Entry 8E4C (electron microscopy, 4.00 A resolution); this record covers chains A and C of the 4 polymer chains in the assembly.

[Chain A]
Name: Isoform 2 of Immunoglobulin heavy constant mu
Organism: Mus musculus
UniProt: P01872 (IGHM_MOUSE), isoform P01872-2; residues 106-476 here correspond to UniProt positions 105-475 (UniProt number = residue number - 1)
Chain sequence (417 residues; numbered 60 to 476; the number before each row is that of its first residue):
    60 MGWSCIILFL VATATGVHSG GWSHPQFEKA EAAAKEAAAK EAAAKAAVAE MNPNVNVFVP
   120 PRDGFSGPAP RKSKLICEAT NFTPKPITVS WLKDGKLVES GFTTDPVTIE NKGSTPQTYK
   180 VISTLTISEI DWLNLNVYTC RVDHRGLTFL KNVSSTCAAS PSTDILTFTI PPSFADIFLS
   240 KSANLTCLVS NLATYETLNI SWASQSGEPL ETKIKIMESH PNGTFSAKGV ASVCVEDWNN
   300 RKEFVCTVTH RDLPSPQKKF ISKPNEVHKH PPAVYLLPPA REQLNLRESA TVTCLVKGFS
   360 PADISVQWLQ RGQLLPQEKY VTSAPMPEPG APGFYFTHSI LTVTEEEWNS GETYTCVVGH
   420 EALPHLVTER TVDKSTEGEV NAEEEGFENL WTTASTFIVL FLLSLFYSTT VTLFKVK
Not modelled in the structure: 60-223
Disulfides: Cys246-Cys305, Cys353-Cys415
Construct notes: expression tag (60-88); linker (89-105)
From the paper describing this entry:
  - self-association interface (contacts with another copy of this molecule); pairs are residue here / residue on that copy: Arg340-Glu438, Glu436-Arg340 (salt bridge), Ser463-Ser463 (hydrogen bond), Ser467-Ser467 (hydrogen bond)

[Chain C]
Name: B-cell antigen receptor complex-associated protein alpha chain, Yellow fluorescent protein
Organism: Mus musculus
UniProt: chimeric construct of P11911, P21578: residues 1-169 from P11911 (CD79A_MOUSE) positions 1-169 (same numbers); residues 177-370 from P21578 positions 1-194 (UniProt number = residue number - 176)
Chain sequence (378 residues; row label = number of the first residue in the row; numbers below 1 keep their minus sign (Asp-7 is residue -7)):
    -7 DYKDDDDKMP GGLEALRALP LLLFLSYACL GPGCQALRVE GGPPSLTVNL GEEARLTCEN
    53 NGRNPNITWW FSLQSNITWP PVPLGPGQGT TGQLFFPEVN KNHRGLYWCQ VIENNILKRS
   113 CGTYLRVRNP VPRPFLDMGE GTKNRIITAE GIILLFCAVV PGTLLLFRKR WQNEKFGRSI
   173 ATRSMFKGIV EGIGIIEKID IYTDLDKYAI RFPENMLNGI KKESSIMFNG CFLTVTSVNS
   233 NIVWFDIFEK EARKLDTFRE YKVGDRVNLG TFPKFGAASG GHILSARISC VASIIEIIEN
   293 EDYQQMWIQI PENFTEFLID KDYIAVDGIS LTIDTIKNNQ FFISLPLKIA QNTNMKWRKK
   353 GDKVNVELSN KINANQCW
Not modelled in the structure: -7 to 27, 170-370
Disulfides: Cys50-Cys101
Covalent attachments: N-acetylglucosamine (NAG) linked to Asn58, Asn68
Construct notes: expression tag (-7 to 0); linker (170-176)
Swiss-Prot annotation at these positions:
  - glycosylation (N-linked (GlcNAc...) asparagine): Asn58, Asn68
  - binding site (FMN): Lys355 to Glu359
From the paper describing this entry:
  - post-translational modification sites: Asn68

[Interface between chain A and chain C]
Contacting residue pairs - 50 pairs, chain A then chain C:
  Ala234(A) - Trp71(C)
  Phe237(A) - Trp71(C)  hydrophobic
  Phe237(A) - Val74(C)  hydrophobic
  Leu238(A) - Trp71(C)
  Pro331(A) - Asn94(C)
  Ser364(A) - Trp71(C)
  Gln366(A) - Thr70(C)  hydrogen bond
  Gly371(A) - Ser67(C)
  Gly371(A) - Asn68(C)
  Leu373(A) - Asn68(C)
  Leu373(A) - Thr70(C)
  Val416(A) - Ile69(C)  hydrophobic
  Leu422(A) - Asn94(C)
  Pro423(A) - His95(C)
  His424(A) - Phe63(C)
  His424(A) - Val74(C)
  His424(A) - His95(C)
  His424(A) - Tyr99(C)  hydrogen bond
  Val426(A) - Leu65(C)  hydrophobic
  Val426(A) - Ile69(C)  hydrophobic
  Thr427(A) - Leu65(C)
  Thr427(A) - Asn94(C)
  Glu428(A) - Leu65(C)
  Glu428(A) - Gln66(C)
  Glu428(A) - Arg96(C)  salt bridge
  Arg429(A) - Asn94(C)  hydrogen bond
  Val439(A) - Arg118(C)
  Val439(A) - Arg120(C)  hydrogen bond (backbone-side chain)
  Asn440(A) - Arg120(C)  hydrogen bond (backbone-side chain)
  Ala441(A) - Arg120(C)
  Glu443(A) - Glu132(C)
  Glu443(A) - Lys135(C)  salt bridge
  Glu444(A) - Glu132(C)
  Gly445(A) - Glu132(C)
  Phe446(A) - Glu132(C)  hydrogen bond (backbone-side chain)
  Asn448(A) - Glu132(C)
  Asn448(A) - Gly133(C)
  Asn448(A) - Arg137(C)  hydrogen bond
  Thr452(A) - Asn136(C)
  Thr452(A) - Ile139(C)
  Thr452(A) - Thr140(C)  hydrogen bond
  Thr455(A) - Thr140(C)
  Phe456(A) - Ile139(C)  hydrophobic
  Phe456(A) - Glu142(C)
  Leu459(A) - Gly143(C)
  Leu459(A) - Leu147(C)  hydrophobic
  Leu462(A) - Leu147(C)  hydrophobic
  Tyr466(A) - Ala150(C)  hydrogen bond (side chain-backbone)
  Tyr466(A) - Val151(C)  hydrogen bond (side chain-backbone)
  Tyr466(A) - Gly154(C)  hydrogen bond (side chain-backbone)
Interface residues without a listed pair, chain A (37 interface residues in all): Lys240, Pro330, Leu368, Gly418, Leu449, Ser463, Lys474
Interface residues without a listed pair, chain C (33 interface residues in all): Pro72, Leu76, Val119, Pro153, Lys161
Interface features reported in the paper:
  - pairs named by the authors: Gly371(A)-Ser67(C) (backbone contact), His424(A)-Tyr99(C) (hydrogen bond), Glu428(A)-Arg96(C) (salt bridge), Arg429(A)-Asn94(C) (hydrogen bond), Asn440(A)-Arg120(C) (hydrogen bond), Glu443(A)-Lys135(C) (salt bridge), Phe446(A)-Glu132(C) (backbone contact), Asn448(A)-Arg137(C) (hydrogen bond), Thr452(A)-Thr140(C) (hydrogen bond), Phe456(A)-Glu142(C), Tyr466(A)-Gly154(C) (hydrogen bond), Pro153(C)-Tyr466(A)

[Summary]
37 residues of chain A and 33 residues of chain C are in contact, with 11 hydrogen bonds and 2 salt bridges.
Polar contacts include Glu428(A)-Arg96(C), Glu443(A)-Lys135(C) and Gln366(A)-Thr70(C). The authors report
backbone contacts between Gly371(A) and Ser67(C) and Phe446(A) and Glu132(C); hydrogen bonds between His424(A)
and Tyr99(C), Arg429(A) and Asn94(C) and Asn440(A) and Arg120(C) among others; salt bridges between Glu428(A)
and Arg96(C) and Glu443(A) and Lys135(C). From the paper: a modification site at Asn68(C); a self-association
interface involving Arg340(A), Glu436(A) and Ser463(A) among others.
Chain A is Isoform 2 of Immunoglobulin heavy constant mu and chain C is B-cell antigen receptor
complex-associated protein alpha chain, Yellow fluorescent protein, both from Mus musculus; the structure, IgM
BCR fab truncated form, was determined by electron microscopy (same publication as 8EMA).
